PDB entry 4IIJ | X-ray diffraction, 2.60 A resolution | chains B and E of the 6 polymer chains in the assembly

# Chain B
Molecule: Tubulin beta-2B chain
Source organism: Bos taurus
UniProt: Q6B856 (TBB2B_BOVIN); the author numbering skips numbers that UniProt does not, so the offset changes along the chain: 1-42 = UniProt 1-42; 45-360 = UniProt 43-358; 369-455 = UniProt 359-445
Chain sequence (445 residues; each row starts with the number of its first residue; note: 10 numbers in that range are skipped by the numbering (no residue carries them; nothing is unmodelled there)):
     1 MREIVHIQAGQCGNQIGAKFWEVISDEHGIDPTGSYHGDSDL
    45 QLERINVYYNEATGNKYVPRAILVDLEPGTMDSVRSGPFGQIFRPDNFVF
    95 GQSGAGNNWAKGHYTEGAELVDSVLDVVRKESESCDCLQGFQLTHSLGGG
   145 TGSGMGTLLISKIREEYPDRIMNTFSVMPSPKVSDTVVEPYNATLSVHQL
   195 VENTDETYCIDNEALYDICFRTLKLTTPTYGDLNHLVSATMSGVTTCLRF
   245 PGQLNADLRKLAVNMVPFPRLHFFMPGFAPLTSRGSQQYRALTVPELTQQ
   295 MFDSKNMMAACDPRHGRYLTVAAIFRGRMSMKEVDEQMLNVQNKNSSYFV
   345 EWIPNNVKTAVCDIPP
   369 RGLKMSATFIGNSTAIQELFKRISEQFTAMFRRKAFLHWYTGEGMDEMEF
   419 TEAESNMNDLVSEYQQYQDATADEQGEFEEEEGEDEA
Unresolved in the structure: 276-285, 439-455
Ion coordination: Mg2+: Q11 (together with GDP); Ca2+ near E113 (its only coordinating residue here)
Ligand contacts: GDP (guanosine-5'-diphosphate): G10, Q11, C12, Q15, I16, D69, A99, N101, S140, G142, G143, G144, T145, G146, S147, V171, P173, V177, D179, E183, N206, L209, Y224, L227, N228
Swiss-Prot annotation at these positions:
  - motif: M1 to I4 (MREI motif)
  - binding site (GTP): Q11, E71, S140, G144, T145, G146, N206, N228
  - binding site (Mg(2+)): E71
  - modified residue: S40 (Phosphoserine), T57 (Phosphothreonine), K60 (N6-acetyllysine), S174 (Phosphoserine), T287 (Phosphothreonine), T292 (Phosphothreonine), R320 (Omega-N-methylarginine), E448 (5-glutamyl polyglutamate)
  - cross-link (Glycyl lysine isopeptide (Lys-Gly)): K60 (interchain with G-Cter in ubiquitin), K326 (interchain with G-Cter in ubiquitin)

# Chain E
Molecule: Stathmin-4
Source organism: Rattus norvegicus
UniProt: P63043 (STMN4_RAT); residues 3-145 here correspond to UniProt positions 47-189 (UniProt number = residue number + 44)
Chain sequence (143 residues; each row starts with the number of its first residue):
     3 MADMEVIELNKCTSGQSFEVILKPPSFDGVPEFNASLPRRRDPSLEEIQK
    53 KLEAAEERRKYQEAELLKHLAEKREHEREVIQKAIEENNNFIKMAKEKLA
   103 QKMESNKENREAHLAAMLERLQEKDKHAEEVRKNKELKEEASR
Unresolved in the structure: 3-5, 28-43, 144-145
Construct notes: cloning artifact (3-4)
Swiss-Prot annotation at these positions:
  - modified residue: S46 (Phosphoserine)

# Chain B / chain E interface
Pairs across the interface - 25 pairs, chain B then chain E:
  H107(B) with K75(E), hydrogen bond
  Y108(B) with H78(E); E79(E); V82(E), hydrophobic; I83(E)
  L152(B) with E79(E)
  S155(B) with L72(E); K75(E); R76(E), hydrogen bond
  K156(B) with R76(E); E79(E), salt bridge
  R158(B) with L68(E)
  E159(B) with L69(E); L72(E); R76(E), salt bridge
  P162(B) with E65(E); L68(E), hydrophobic
  E411(B) with V82(E); A86(E)
  G412(B) with V82(E); K85(E); A86(E)
  M413(B) with V82(E); K85(E)
  E417(B) with H78(E), salt bridge
Interface residues without a listed pair, chain B (15 interface residues in all): T109, Q193, G410
Interface residues without a listed pair, chain E (13 interface residues in all): N90

# Overview
15 residues of chain B and 13 residues of chain E are in contact, with 2 hydrogen bonds and 3 salt bridges.
Among the polar pairs are K156(B)-E79(E), E159(B)-R76(E) and E417(B)-H78(E). Bound to chain B: GDP.
Chain B is Tubulin beta-2B chain (Bos taurus) and chain E is Stathmin-4 (Rattus norvegicus); the structure,
Crystal structure of tubulin-stathmin-TTL-apo complex, was determined by X-ray diffraction together with 4IHJ
from the same study.
